PDB entry 4BA2 | X-ray diffraction, 2.50 A resolution | chains B and R of the 4 polymer chains in the assembly

[Chain B]
Protein: Probable exosome complex exonuclease 1
Source organism: Sulfolobus solfataricus
UniProtKB: Q9UXC2 (ECX1_SULSO); numbering as in UniProt (aligned over 1-248)
Sequence (250 residues; row label = number of the first residue in the row; numbers below 1 keep their minus sign (Gly-1 is residue -1)):
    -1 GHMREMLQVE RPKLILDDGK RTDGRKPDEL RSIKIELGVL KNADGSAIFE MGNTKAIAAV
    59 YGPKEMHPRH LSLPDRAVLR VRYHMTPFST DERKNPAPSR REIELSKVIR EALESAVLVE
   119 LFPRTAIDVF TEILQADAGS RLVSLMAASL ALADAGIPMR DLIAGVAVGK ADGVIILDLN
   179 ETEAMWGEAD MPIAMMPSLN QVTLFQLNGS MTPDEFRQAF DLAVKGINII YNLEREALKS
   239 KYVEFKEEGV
Unresolved in the structure: -1 to 7, 242-248
Differences from the reference sequence: expression tag (-1 to 0); engineered mutation Ala182 (Asp in Q9UXC2)
Ion coordination: Na+: Ile101 (shared with 1 residue of chain A)
From the paper describing this entry:
  - binding site for phosphate ion: Arg99, Arg139
  - binding site for the 4-nt RNA strand (chain R): Arg99, Arg139
  - mutagenesis - D182A: abolished catalytic activity (citing earlier work)
  - catalytic residues: Asp188 (proposed by the authors, not directly observed)

[Chain R]
Molecule: 4-nt RNA strand
Sequence (4 nucleotides; row label = number of the first residue in the row):
     2 AAAA

[Interface between chain B and chain R]
Residue-residue contacts (10; chain B residue first):
  Thr88(B) - A5(R)  base contact
  Arg98(B) - A2(R)  phosphate contact
  Arg98(B) - A3(R)  salt bridge to the phosphate
  Arg99(B) - A4(R)  phosphate contact
  Arg99(B) - A5(R)  salt bridge to the phosphate
  Ala134(B) - A5(R)  hydrogen bond to the sugar
  Ala136(B) - A5(R)  hydrogen bond to the phosphate
  Arg139(B) - A5(R)  salt bridge to the phosphate
  Glu179(B) - A5(R)  sugar contact
  Met183(B) - A4(R)  sugar contact
Also at the interface, not in a pair above, chain B (16 interface residues in all): Met83, Lys92, Asp135, Gly137, Ser138, Ala182, Asp188, Asn206

[Overview]
16 residues of chain B and 4 residues of chain R are in contact; the contacts include 2 hydrogen bonds and 3
salt bridges. Polar contacts include Ala134(B)-A5(R), Ala136(B)-A5(R) and Arg98(B)-A3(R). The paper reports
the catalytic residue Asp188(B); D182A of chain B abolishes catalytic activity.
Here chain B is Probable exosome complex exonuclease 1 (Sulfolobus solfataricus) and chain R is a 4-nt RNA
strand. Entry 4BA2 (Archaeal exosome (Rrp4-Rrp41(D182A)-Rrp42) bound to inorganic phosphate) was determined by
X-ray diffraction, deposited together with 4BA1.
